PDB entry 5S5O | X-ray diffraction, 2.30 A resolution | chains B and E of the 6 polymer chains in the assembly

[Chain B]
Protein: Tubulin beta-2B chain
From: Bos taurus
UniProtKB: Q6B856 (TBB2B_BOVIN); the author numbering skips numbers that UniProt does not, so the offset changes along the chain: 1-42 = UniProt 1-42; 45-360 = UniProt 43-358; 369-455 = UniProt 359-445
Amino-acid sequence (445 residues; numbered 1 to 455; 10 numbers in that range are skipped by the numbering (no residue carries them; nothing is unmodelled there); the number before each row is that of its first residue):
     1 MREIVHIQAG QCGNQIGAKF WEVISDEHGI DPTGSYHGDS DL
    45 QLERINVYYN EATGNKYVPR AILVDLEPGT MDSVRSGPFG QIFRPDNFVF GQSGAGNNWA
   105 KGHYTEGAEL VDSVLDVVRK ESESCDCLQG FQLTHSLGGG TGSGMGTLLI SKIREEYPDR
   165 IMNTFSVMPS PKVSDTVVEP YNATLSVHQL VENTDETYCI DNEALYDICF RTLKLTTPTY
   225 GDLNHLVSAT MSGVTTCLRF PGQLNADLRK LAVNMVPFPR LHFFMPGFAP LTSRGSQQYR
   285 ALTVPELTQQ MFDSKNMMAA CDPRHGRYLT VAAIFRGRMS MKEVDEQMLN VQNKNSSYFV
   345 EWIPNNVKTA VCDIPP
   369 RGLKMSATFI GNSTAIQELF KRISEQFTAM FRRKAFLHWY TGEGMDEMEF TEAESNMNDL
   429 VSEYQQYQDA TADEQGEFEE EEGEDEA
Unresolved in the structure: 279-280, 438-455
Ion coordination: Mg2+: Q11 (together with GDP); Ca2+: E113 (shared with 1 residue of chain C)
Residues lining bound ligands:
  - GDP (guanosine-5'-diphosphate): G10, Q11, C12, Q15, I16, D69, A99, N101, S140, G142, G143, G144, T145, G146, S147, V171, P173, V177, D179, E183, N206, L209, Y224, L227, N228
  - N-(4-sulfamoylphenyl)propanamide (WGY): G100, N101, N102, K105, V182, W407, Y408
Curated features (UniProtKB/Swiss-Prot):
  - motif: M1 to I4 (MREI motif)
  - binding site (GTP): Q11, E71, S140, G144, T145, G146, N206, N228
  - binding site (Mg(2+)): E71
  - modified residue: S40 (Phosphoserine), T57 (Phosphothreonine), K60 (N6-acetyllysine), S174 (Phosphoserine), T287 (Phosphothreonine), T292 (Phosphothreonine), R320 (Omega-N-methylarginine), E448 (5-glutamyl polyglutamate)
  - cross-link (Glycyl lysine isopeptide (Lys-Gly)): K60 (interchain with G-Cter in ubiquitin), K326 (interchain with G-Cter in ubiquitin)

[Chain E]
Protein: Stathmin-4
From: Rattus norvegicus
UniProtKB: P63043 (STMN4_RAT); residues 5-145 here correspond to UniProt positions 49-189 (UniProt number = residue number + 44)
Amino-acid sequence (143 residues; numbered 3 to 145; the number before each row is that of its first residue):
     3 MADMEVIELN KCTSGQSFEV ILKPPSFDGV PEFNASLPRR RDPSLEEIQK KLEAAEERRK
    63 YQEAELLKHL AEKREHEREV IQKAIEENNN FIKMAKEKLA QKMESNKENR EAHLAAMLER
   123 LQEKDKHAEE VRKNKELKEE ASR
Unresolved in the structure: 3-5, 29-43, 144-145
Construct notes: initiating methionine (3); expression tag (4)
Curated features (UniProtKB/Swiss-Prot):
  - modified residue: S46 (Phosphoserine)

[How chain B and chain E interact]
Contacting residue pairs - 25 pairs, chain B then chain E:
  H107(B) with K75(E), hydrogen bond
  Y108(B) with H78(E), hydrogen bond; V82(E), hydrophobic; I83(E)
  L152(B) with E79(E)
  S155(B) with L72(E); K75(E); R76(E), hydrogen bond
  K156(B) with R76(E); E79(E), salt bridge
  R158(B) with L68(E)
  E159(B) with L69(E); L72(E); R76(E), salt bridge
  P162(B) with E65(E)
  Q193(B) with K75(E)
  E196(B) with H71(E), salt bridge
  T409(B) with E89(E)
  E411(B) with V82(E); A86(E)
  G412(B) with V82(E); K85(E); A86(E)
  M413(B) with V82(E)
  E417(B) with H78(E), salt bridge
Also at the interface, not in a pair above, chain B (18 interface residues in all): T109, G410, D414

[Summary]
Chain B and chain E form an interface of 18 and 14 residues respectively, with 3 hydrogen bonds and 4 salt
bridges. Polar contacts include K156(B)-E79(E), E159(B)-R76(E) and E196(B)-H71(E). Bound to chain B: GDP and
N-(4-sulfamoylphenyl)propanamide.
Here chain B is Tubulin beta-2B chain (Bos taurus) and chain E is Stathmin-4 (Rattus norvegicus). Entry 5S5O
(Tubulin-Z27682767-complex) was determined by X-ray diffraction together with 5S4L, 5S4M, 5S4N, 5S4O, 5S4P,
5S4Q and 52 further entries from the same study.
